Entry 8VY3 (electron microscopy, 2.98 A resolution); this record covers chains C and D of the 4 polymer chains in the assembly.

# Chain C
Protein: DNA polymerase alpha catalytic subunit
Source organism: Homo sapiens
Notes: EC 2.7.7.7
UniProt: P09884 (DPOLA_HUMAN); residue numbers follow UniProt; this construct covers 338-1456
Amino-acid sequence (1119 residues; row label = number of the first residue in the row):
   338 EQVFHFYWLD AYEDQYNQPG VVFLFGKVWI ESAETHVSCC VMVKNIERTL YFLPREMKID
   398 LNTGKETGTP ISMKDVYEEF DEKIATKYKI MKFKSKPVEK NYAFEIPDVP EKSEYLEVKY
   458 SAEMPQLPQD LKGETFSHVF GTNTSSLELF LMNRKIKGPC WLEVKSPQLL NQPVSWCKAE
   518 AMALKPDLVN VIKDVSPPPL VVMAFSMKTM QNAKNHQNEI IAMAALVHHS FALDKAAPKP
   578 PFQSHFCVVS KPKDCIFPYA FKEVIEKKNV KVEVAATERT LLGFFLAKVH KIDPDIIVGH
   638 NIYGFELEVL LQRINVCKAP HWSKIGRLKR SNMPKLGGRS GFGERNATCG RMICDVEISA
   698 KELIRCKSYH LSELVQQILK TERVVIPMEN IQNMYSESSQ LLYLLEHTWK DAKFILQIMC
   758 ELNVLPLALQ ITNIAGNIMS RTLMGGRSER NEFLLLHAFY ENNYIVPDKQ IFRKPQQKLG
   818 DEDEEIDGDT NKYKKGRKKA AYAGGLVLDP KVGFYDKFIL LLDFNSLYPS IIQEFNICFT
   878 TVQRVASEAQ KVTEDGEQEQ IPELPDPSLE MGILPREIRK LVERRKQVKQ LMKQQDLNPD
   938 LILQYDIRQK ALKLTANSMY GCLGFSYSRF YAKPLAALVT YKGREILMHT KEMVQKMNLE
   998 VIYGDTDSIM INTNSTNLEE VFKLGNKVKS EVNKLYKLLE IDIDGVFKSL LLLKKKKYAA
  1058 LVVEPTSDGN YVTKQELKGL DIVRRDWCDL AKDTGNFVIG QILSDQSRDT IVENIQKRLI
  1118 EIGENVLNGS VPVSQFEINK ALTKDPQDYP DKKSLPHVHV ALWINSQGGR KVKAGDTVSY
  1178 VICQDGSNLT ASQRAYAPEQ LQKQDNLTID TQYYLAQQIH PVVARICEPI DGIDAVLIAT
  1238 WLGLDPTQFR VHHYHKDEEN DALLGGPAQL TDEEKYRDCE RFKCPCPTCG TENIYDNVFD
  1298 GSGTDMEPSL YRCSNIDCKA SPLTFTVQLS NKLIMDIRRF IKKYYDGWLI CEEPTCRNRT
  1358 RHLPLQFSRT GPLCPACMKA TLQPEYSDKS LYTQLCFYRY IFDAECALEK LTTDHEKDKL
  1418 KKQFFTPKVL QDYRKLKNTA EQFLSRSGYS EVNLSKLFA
Not modelled in the structure: 673-679, 809-841, 883-897, 1259-1265
Construct notes: conflict Ala-516 (Val in P09884)
Metal / ion sites: Zn2+ site 1: Cys-1283, Cys-1286, Cys-1310, Cys-1315; Zn2+ site 2: Cys-1348, Cys-1353, Cys-1371, Cys-1374
Swiss-Prot annotation at these positions:
  - zinc finger: Cys-1283 to Ser-1318 (CysA-type)
  - motif: Cys-1348 to Cys-1374 (CysB motif)
  - binding site (Zn(2+)): Cys-1283, Cys-1286, Cys-1310, Cys-1315, Cys-1348, Cys-1353, Cys-1371, Cys-1374
  - modified residue: Thr-406 (Phosphothreonine), Lys-970 (N6-succinyllysine)
  - natural variant: Pro-1381 (P1381L: In VEODS)

# Chain D
Protein: DNA polymerase alpha subunit B
Source organism: Homo sapiens
UniProt: Q14181 (DPOA2_HUMAN); numbering as in UniProt (aligned over 155-598)
Amino-acid sequence (444 residues; row label = number of the first residue in the row):
   155 ATPSQKYNSR SNRGEVVTSF GLAQGVSWSG RGGAGNISLK VLGCPEALTG SYKSMFQKLP
   215 DIREVLTCKI EELGSELKEH YKIEAFTPLL APAQEPVTLL GQIGCDSNGK LNNKSVILEG
   275 DREHSSGAQI PVDLSELKEY SLFPGQVVIM EGINTTGRKL VATKLYEGVP LPFYQPTEED
   335 ADFEQSMVLV ACGPYTTSDS ITYDPLLDLI AVINHDRPDV CILFGPFLDA KHEQVENCLL
   395 TSPFEDIFKQ CLRTIIEGTR SSGSHLVFVP SLRDVHHEPV YPQPPFSYSD LSREDKKQVQ
   455 FVSEPCSLSI NGVIFGLTST DLLFHLGAEE ISSSSGTSDR FSRILKHILT QRSYYPLYPP
   515 QEDMAIDYES FYVYAQLPVT PDVLIIPSEL RYFVKDVLGC VCVNPGRLTK GQVGGTFARL
   575 YLRRPAADGA ERQSPCIAVQ VVRI

# How chain C and chain D interact
Contacting residue pairs (81):
  His-553(C) with Ile-307(D)
  Gln-554(C) with Gln-248(D), hydrogen bond
  Asn-555(C) with Gln-248(D), hydrogen bond
  Phe-642(C) with Thr-309(D)
  Glu-645(C) with Pro-246(D); Gln-248(D)
  Val-646(C) with Gln-248(D)
  Gln-649(C) with Gln-248(D); Glu-249(D)
  Lys-1141(C) with Lys-268(D); Ser-269(D), hydrogen bond
  Asp-1145(C) with Asn-266(D), hydrogen bond (backbone-side chain); Lys-268(D); Ser-269(D)
  Pro-1147(C) with Ser-261(D); Gly-263(D); Lys-264(D); Asn-266(D); Ser-269(D)
  Asp-1148(C) with Asn-262(D); Gly-263(D)
  Val-1324(C) with Thr-395(D); Ser-396(D); Pro-397(D)
  Gln-1325(C) with Cys-392(D); Leu-394(D)
  Asn-1328(C) with Ser-396(D), hydrogen bond (side chain-backbone); Pro-397(D); Phe-398(D)
  Lys-1329(C) with Cys-392(D)
  Ile-1331(C) with Val-429(D)
  Met-1332(C) with Val-429(D), hydrophobic
  Arg-1335(C) with Ala-384(D); Leu-426(D); Asp-428(D), hydrogen bond (side chain-backbone); Val-429(D), hydrogen bond (side chain-backbone); His-431(D); Pro-433(D)
  Tyr-1341(C) with Met-209(D); Phe-210(D); Gln-211(D), hydrogen bond (side chain-backbone)
  Tyr-1342(C) with Met-209(D); Gln-211(D); Ala-519(D), hydrophobic; Ile-520(D); Asp-521(D), hydrogen bond
  Asp-1343(C) with Glu-516(D)
  Trp-1345(C) with Asn-262(D); Glu-516(D), hydrogen bond
  Arg-1356(C) with Asn-262(D), hydrogen bond (backbone-side chain)
  Thr-1357(C) with Asn-262(D)
  Arg-1358(C) with Pro-513(D); Pro-514(D), hydrogen bond (side chain-backbone); Gln-515(D); Glu-516(D), salt bridge
  His-1359(C) with Gln-256(D); Glu-273(D), salt bridge; Tyr-512(D)
  Leu-1360(C) with Leu-213(D), hydrophobic; Ile-216(D), hydrophobic; Tyr-512(D), hydrogen bond (backbone-side chain)
  Leu-1362(C) with Arg-217(D), hydrogen bond (backbone-side chain); Thr-221(D); Ile-224(D), hydrophobic; Glu-273(D); Gly-274(D)
  Gln-1363(C) with Ser-280(D); Gly-281(D)
  Phe-1364(C) with Arg-217(D)
  Asp-1385(C) with Phe-210(D); Gln-211(D)
  Leu-1392(C) with Met-209(D), hydrophobic
  Phe-1440(C) with Met-209(D); Glu-432(D)
  Arg-1443(C) with Lys-207(D)
  Ser-1444(C) with Met-209(D)
  Gly-1445(C) with Ser-208(D); Met-209(D)
  Tyr-1446(C) with Lys-207(D); Ser-208(D); Phe-210(D), hydrophobic
Other interface residues (no listed pair), chain C (48 interface residues in all): Gln-548, Gly-641, Arg-650, Lys-672, Ile-1338, Lys-1339, Pro-1361, Pro-1369, Pro-1372, Pro-1381, Leu-1388
Other interface residues (no listed pair), chain D (57 interface residues in all): Pro-214, Leu-220, Ala-247, Cys-259, Arg-276, Gln-283, Val-389, Glu-390, Val-434

# In short
48 residues of chain C and 57 residues of chain D are in contact; the contacts include 14 hydrogen bonds and 2
salt bridges. Among the polar pairs are Arg-1358(C)/Glu-516(D), His-1359(C)/Glu-273(D) and
Gln-554(C)/Gln-248(D). Curated annotation (UniProt) lists 8 Zn2+-binding residues on chain C.
Chain C is DNA polymerase alpha catalytic subunit and chain D is DNA polymerase alpha subunit B, both from
Homo sapiens; the structure, Human DNA polymerase alpha/primase - AavLEA1 (1:40 molar ratio), was determined
by electron microscopy together with 9C8V from the same study.
